6Y11 - chains 6 and 9 of the 16 polymer chains in the assembly; structure by X-ray diffraction, 3.11 A resolution.

# Chain 6
Name: NADH-quinone oxidoreductase subunit 6
Source organism: Thermus thermophilus
Notes: EC 7.1.1.-
Reference sequence: Q56218 (NQO6_THET8); residue numbers follow UniProt; this construct covers 1-181
Chain sequence (181 residues; row label = number of the first residue in the row):
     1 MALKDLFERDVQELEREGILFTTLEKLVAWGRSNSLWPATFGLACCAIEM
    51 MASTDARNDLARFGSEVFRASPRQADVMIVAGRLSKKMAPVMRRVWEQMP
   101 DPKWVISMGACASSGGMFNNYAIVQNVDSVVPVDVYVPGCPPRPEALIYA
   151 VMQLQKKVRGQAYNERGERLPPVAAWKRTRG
Disordered / not traced: 1-15
UniProt features mapped onto this chain:
  - binding site ([4Fe-4S] cluster): Cys-45, Cys-46, Cys-111, Cys-140
Ion coordination: 4Fe-4S cluster Fe: Cys-45, Cys-46, Cys-111, Cys-140
Ligand contacts: 4Fe-4S cluster (SF4): Ala-44, Cys-45, Cys-46, Gly-82, Arg-83, Gly-109, Ala-110, Cys-111, Phe-118, Gly-139, Cys-140, Pro-141

# Chain 9
Name: NADH-quinone oxidoreductase subunit 9
Source organism: Thermus thermophilus
Notes: EC 7.1.1.-
Reference sequence: Q56224 (NQO9_THET8); residue numbers follow UniProt; this construct covers 1-182
Chain sequence (182 residues; numbered 1 to 182; the number before each row is that of its first residue):
     1 MTLKALAQSLGITLKYLFSKPVTVPYPDAPVALKPRFHGRHVLTRHPNGL
    51 EKCIGCSLCAAACPAYAIYVEPAENDPENPVSAGERYAKVYEINMLRCIF
   101 CGLCEEACPTGAIVLGYDFEMADYEYSDLVYGKEDMLVDVVGTKPQRREA
   151 KRTGKPVKVGYVVPYVRPELEGFKAPTEGGKR
Disordered / not traced: 1, 182
UniProt features mapped onto this chain:
  - binding site ([4Fe-4S] cluster): Cys-53, Cys-56, Ser-57, Cys-59, Cys-63, Cys-98, Ile-99, Cys-101, Cys-104, Cys-108
Ion coordination: 4Fe-4S cluster Fe site 1: Cys-53, Cys-56, Cys-59, Cys-108; 4Fe-4S cluster Fe site 2: Cys-63, Cys-98, Cys-101, Cys-104
Ligand contacts:
  - 4Fe-4S cluster (SF4), molecule 1: His-41, Cys-59, Ala-62, Cys-63, Pro-64, Ala-65, Ala-67, Ile-68, Ile-93, Cys-98, Ile-99, Phe-100, Cys-101, Gly-102, Leu-103, Cys-104
  - 4Fe-4S cluster (SF4), molecule 2: Leu-43, Lys-52, Cys-53, Ile-54, Gly-55, Cys-56, Ser-57, Leu-58, Cys-59, Tyr-91, Cys-104, Ala-107, Cys-108, Pro-109, Thr-110, Ala-112, Ile-113

# Interface between chain 6 and chain 9
Contacting residue pairs (67):
  Ala-56(6) / Val-22(9)
  Ala-56(6) / Thr-23(9)
  Arg-57(6) / Thr-23(9)  hydrogen bond (backbone-side chain)
  Arg-57(6) / Val-24(9)  hydrogen bond (backbone-backbone)
  Arg-57(6) / Ala-32(9)
  Asn-58(6) / Val-24(9)
  Asn-58(6) / Val-31(9)
  Arg-62(6) / Thr-23(9)
  Arg-62(6) / Val-24(9)  hydrogen bond (side chain-backbone)
  Arg-62(6) / Pro-25(9)
  Arg-62(6) / Tyr-26(9)  hydrogen bond (side chain-backbone)
  Ala-110(6) / Leu-96(9)
  Ala-110(6) / Cys-98(9)
  Ala-110(6) / Ile-99(9)  hydrophobic
  Ser-113(6) / Leu-96(9)
  Ser-113(6) / Tyr-126(9)
  Ser-114(6) / Leu-96(9)  hydrogen bond (side chain-backbone)
  Ser-114(6) / Arg-97(9)  hydrogen bond (side chain-backbone)
  Ser-114(6) / Tyr-126(9)
  Gly-115(6) / Arg-97(9)
  Gly-116(6) / Arg-97(9)
  Met-117(6) / Ala-65(9)  hydrophobic
  Met-117(6) / Ile-99(9)  hydrophobic
  Asn-119(6) / Arg-97(9)
  Gln-125(6) / Arg-97(9)  hydrogen bond
  Asn-126(6) / Tyr-126(9)
  Asp-134(6) / Tyr-124(9)
  Val-135(6) / Asp-123(9)
  Tyr-136(6) / Ala-122(9)
  Tyr-136(6) / Asp-123(9)  hydrogen bond (backbone-backbone)
  Tyr-136(6) / Tyr-124(9)
  Tyr-136(6) / Tyr-126(9)
  Tyr-136(6) / Leu-129(9)  hydrophobic
  Pro-138(6) / Met-95(9)
  Pro-138(6) / Leu-96(9)  hydrophobic
  Pro-138(6) / Met-121(9)
  Pro-138(6) / Leu-129(9)  hydrophobic
  Cys-140(6) / Ile-99(9)
  Arg-143(6) / Leu-33(9)
  Glu-145(6) / Tyr-26(9)
  Glu-145(6) / Val-31(9)
  Glu-145(6) / Phe-119(9)
  Ala-146(6) / Phe-119(9)
  Ala-146(6) / Ala-122(9)
  Ile-148(6) / Tyr-26(9)  hydrophobic
  Tyr-149(6) / Tyr-26(9)
  Tyr-149(6) / Glu-120(9)
  Tyr-149(6) / Ala-122(9)
  Tyr-149(6) / Pro-145(9)
  Tyr-149(6) / Gln-146(9)  hydrogen bond (side chain-backbone)
  Ala-150(6) / Ala-122(9)  hydrophobic
  Gln-153(6) / Ala-122(9)
  Gln-153(6) / Tyr-124(9)  hydrogen bond (backbone-side chain)
  Gln-153(6) / Pro-145(9)
  Lys-156(6) / Tyr-124(9)
  Lys-156(6) / Glu-149(9)  salt bridge
  Lys-156(6) / Arg-152(9)
  Lys-157(6) / Tyr-124(9)
  Ala-162(6) / Tyr-124(9)
  Tyr-163(6) / Arg-148(9)  hydrogen bond (backbone-side chain)
  Tyr-163(6) / Arg-152(9)  hydrogen bond (backbone-side chain)
  Asn-164(6) / Asp-128(9)
  Asn-164(6) / Arg-148(9)
  Glu-165(6) / Asp-128(9)  hydrogen bond (backbone-side chain)
  Glu-165(6) / Lys-144(9)
  Glu-165(6) / Arg-148(9)  salt bridge
  Leu-170(6) / Tyr-124(9)  hydrophobic
Interface residues without a listed pair, chain 6 (38 interface residues in all): Asp-59, Phe-63, Val-137, Gly-139, Met-152, Gln-161
Interface residues without a listed pair, chain 9 (36 interface residues in all): Pro-27, Phe-37, Pro-64, Asn-94, Phe-100, Glu-125, Thr-143

# Overview
The interface between chain 6 and chain 9 involves 38 residues on one side and 36 on the other, with 13
hydrogen bonds and 2 salt bridges. Polar contacts include Lys-156(6)/Glu-149(9), Glu-165(6)/Arg-148(9) and
Arg-57(6)/Thr-23(9). Bound to chain 6: 4Fe-4S cluster. Chain 9 binds 4Fe-4S cluster.
Here chain 6 is NADH-quinone oxidoreductase subunit 6 and chain 9 is NADH-quinone oxidoreductase subunit 9,
both from Thermus thermophilus. Entry 6Y11 (Respiratory complex I from Thermus thermophilus) was determined by
X-ray diffraction (same publication as 6I0D, 6I1P, 6Q8O, 6Q8W, 6Q8X, 6ZIY and 3 further entries).
